1FZB - chains D and E of the 8 polymer chains in the assembly; structure by X-ray diffraction, 2.90 A resolution.

Chain D:
Protein: Fibrinogen
Source organism: Homo sapiens
Notes: fragment: double fragment d
UniProtKB: P02671 (FIBA_HUMAN); residues 111-197 here correspond to UniProt positions 130-216 (UniProt number = residue number + 19)
Sequence (87 residues; row label = number of the first residue in the row):
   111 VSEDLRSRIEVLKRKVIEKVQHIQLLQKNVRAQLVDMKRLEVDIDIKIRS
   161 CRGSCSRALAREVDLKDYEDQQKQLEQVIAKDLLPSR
Disordered / not traced: 111-112, 194-197

Chain E:
Protein: Fibrinogen
Source organism: Homo sapiens
Notes: fragment: double fragment d
UniProtKB: P02675 (FIBB_HUMAN); residues 134-461 here correspond to UniProt positions 164-491 (UniProt number = residue number + 30)
Sequence (328 residues; numbered 134 to 461; the number before each row is that of its first residue):
   134 DNENVVNEYSSELEKHQLYIDETVNSNIPTNLRVLRSILENLRSKIQKLE
   184 SDVSAQMEYCRTPCTVSCNIPVVSGKECEEIIRKGGETSEMYLIQPDSSV
   234 KPYRVYCDMNTENGGWTVIQNRQDGSVDFGRKWDPYKQGFGNVATNTDGK
   284 NYCGLPGEYWLGNDKISQLTRMGPTELLIEMEDWKGDKVKAHYGGFTVQN
   334 EANKYQISVNKYRGTAGNALMDGASQLMGENRTMTIHNGMFFSTYDRDND
   384 GWLTSDPRKQCSKEDGGGWWYNRCHAANPNGRYYWGGQYTWDMAKHGTDD
   434 GVVWMNWKGSWYSMRKMSMKIRPFFPQQ
Disordered / not traced: 134-147, 460-461
Cystine bridges: Cys201-Cys286, Cys211-Cys240, Cys394-Cys407
Small-molecule neighbours: N-acetylglucosamine (NAG; 2-acetamido-2-deoxy-beta-D-glucopyranose): Met361, Glu363, Asn364
Swiss-Prot annotation at these positions:
  - glycosylation: Asn364 (N-linked (GlcNAc...) asparagine)

Chain D / chain E interface:
Cross-chain cystine bridges: Cys165(D)-Cys193(E)
Residue-residue contacts - 71 pairs, chain D then chain E:
  Lys123(D) - Tyr152(E)  hydrogen bond (side chain-backbone)
  Lys123(D) - Asp154(E)  salt bridge
  Val126(D) - Val157(E)  hydrophobic
  Ile133(D) - Asn164(E)
  Ile133(D) - Leu165(E)  hydrophobic
  Leu136(D) - Leu168(E)  hydrophobic
  Gln137(D) - Leu168(E)
  Val140(D) - Ile171(E)  hydrophobic
  Val140(D) - Leu172(E)  hydrophobic
  Gln143(D) - Leu172(E)
  Gln143(D) - Leu175(E)
  Leu144(D) - Leu175(E)
  Met147(D) - Leu175(E)  hydrophobic
  Lys148(D) - Asp425(E)  salt bridge
  Lys148(D) - Met426(E)
  Arg149(D) - Trp424(E)  hydrogen bond (side chain-backbone)
  Arg149(D) - Asp425(E)  hydrogen bond (side chain-backbone)
  Arg149(D) - Ala427(E)  hydrogen bond (side chain-backbone)
  Arg149(D) - Lys428(E)
  Glu151(D) - Leu182(E)
  Val152(D) - Tyr417(E)  hydrophobic
  Val152(D) - Met426(E)
  Asp153(D) - Arg415(E)  salt bridge
  Asp153(D) - Lys428(E)  salt bridge
  Ile154(D) - Leu182(E)  hydrophobic
  Ile156(D) - Tyr416(E)
  Ile156(D) - Tyr417(E)  hydrophobic
  Lys157(D) - Asp398(E)  salt bridge
  Lys157(D) - Arg415(E)
  Lys157(D) - Lys428(E)
  Ile158(D) - Gln189(E)
  Arg159(D) - Gly258(E)
  Arg159(D) - Ser259(E)
  Arg159(D) - Tyr416(E)
  Arg159(D) - Trp418(E)
  Ser160(D) - Gly258(E)  hydrogen bond (backbone-backbone)
  Ser160(D) - Ser259(E)
  Ser160(D) - Val260(E)
  Cys161(D) - Cys193(E)  hydrogen bond
  Arg162(D) - Asp257(E)  hydrogen bond (side chain-backbone)
  Arg162(D) - Ser259(E)
  Gly163(D) - Cys197(E)  hydrogen bond (backbone-side chain)
  Gly163(D) - Ser259(E)  hydrogen bond (backbone-backbone)
  Gly163(D) - Asn275(E)  hydrogen bond (backbone-side chain)
  Ser164(D) - Pro196(E)
  Ser164(D) - Cys197(E)  hydrogen bond (backbone-backbone)
  Cys165(D) - Cys193(E)  disulfide
  Cys165(D) - Thr195(E)
  Cys165(D) - Pro196(E)
  Cys165(D) - Cys197(E)
  Ser166(D) - Tyr192(E)  hydrogen bond (side chain-backbone)
  Ser166(D) - Thr195(E)  hydrogen bond (side chain-backbone)
  Ser166(D) - Pro196(E)
  Ser166(D) - Cys197(E)
  Arg167(D) - Gln189(E)
  Arg167(D) - Tyr192(E)  hydrogen bond
  Ala168(D) - Gln189(E)
  Leu169(D) - Gln189(E)
  Leu169(D) - Tyr192(E)
  Arg171(D) - Leu182(E)
  Arg171(D) - Asp185(E)  salt bridge
  Asp177(D) - Asn174(E)
  Asp177(D) - Lys178(E)  salt bridge
  Tyr178(D) - Lys178(E)
  Gln181(D) - Ile171(E)
  Gln181(D) - Asn174(E)  hydrogen bond
  Gln182(D) - Asp425(E)
  Leu185(D) - Ile171(E)  hydrophobic
  Val188(D) - Asn164(E)
  Val188(D) - Val167(E)  hydrophobic
  Leu193(D) - Asn160(E)
Other interface residues (no listed pair), chain D (41 interface residues in all): Ile119, Val130, Val145, Lys191
Other interface residues (no listed pair), chain E (43 interface residues in all): Ile161, Ser170, Ile179, Ala188, Asp261, Thr423, Gly430

In short:
41 residues of chain D and 43 residues of chain E are in contact; the contacts include 1 disulfide bond, 15
hydrogen bonds and 7 salt bridges. Among the polar pairs are Lys123(D)-Asp154(E), Lys148(D)-Asp425(E) and
Asp153(D)-Arg415(E). Chain E binds N-acetylglucosamine.
Here chain D is Fibrinogen and chain E is Fibrinogen, both from Homo sapiens. Entry 1FZB (Crystal structure of
crosslinked fragment D) was determined by X-ray diffraction together with 1FZA from the same study.
